7NNA - chain A; structure by X-ray diffraction, 1.90 A resolution.

== Chain A ==
Protein: Klebicin C activity
From: Klebsiella pneumoniae
UniProt: Q5V9K0 (Q5V9K0_KLEPN); residues 52-254 here = UniProt positions 52-254
Amino-acid sequence (212 residues; row label = number of the first residue in the row):
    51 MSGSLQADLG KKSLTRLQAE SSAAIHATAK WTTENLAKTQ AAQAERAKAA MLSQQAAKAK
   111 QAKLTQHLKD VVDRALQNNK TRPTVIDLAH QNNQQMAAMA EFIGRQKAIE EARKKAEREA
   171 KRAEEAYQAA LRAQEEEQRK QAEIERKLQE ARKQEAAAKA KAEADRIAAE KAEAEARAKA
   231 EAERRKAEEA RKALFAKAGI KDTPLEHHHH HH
Unresolved in the structure: 51-61, 256-262
Modified positions: Mse51 (selenomethionine); Mse101, Mse146, Mse149 (selenomethionine; parent Met)
Sequence notes: initiating methionine (51); conflict Gln116 (Leu in Q5V9K0); expression tag (255-262)
From the paper describing this entry:
  - conformationally variable residues (loop rearrangement): Asp137 to Gln144
  - mutagenesis - L86C/L198C, A107C/Y177C: abolished binding to TolC

== Overview ==
From the paper: L86C/L198C and A107C/Y177C abolish binding to TolC; conformational variability at Asp137.
Chain A is Klebicin C activity (Klebsiella pneumoniae); the structure, Toxin Import Through the Antibiotic
Efflux Channel TolC, was determined by X-ray diffraction together with 7NG8 and 7NG9 from the same study.
